9HZK - chains B and A; structure by X-ray diffraction, 2.07 A resolution.

Chain B:
Molecule: Circumsporozoite protein
Source organism: Plasmodium falciparum NF54
UniProtKB: P19597 (CSP_PLAFO); numbering as in UniProt (aligned over 310-384)
Chain sequence (91 residues; row label = number of the first residue in the row):
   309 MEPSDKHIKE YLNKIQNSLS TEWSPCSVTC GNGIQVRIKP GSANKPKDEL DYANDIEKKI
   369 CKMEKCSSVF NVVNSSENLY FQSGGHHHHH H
Unresolved in the structure: 309, 377-399
Disulfide bonds: Cys334-Cys369, Cys338-Cys374
Differences from the reference sequence: initiating methionine (309); expression tag (385-399)
Curated features (UniProtKB/Swiss-Prot):
  - lipidation: Cys374 (GPI-anchor amidated cysteine)
  - glycosylation: Thr337 (O-linked (Fuc) threonine)

Chain A:
Molecule: sdAb9
Source organism: Lama glama
Chain sequence (144 residues; each row starts with the number of its first residue):
     1 QVQLQESGGG LVQAGGSLRL SCAASGRTFS SYSMGWFRQV PGKEREFVAR ITSSGGNTDY
    61 ADSAKGRFTI SRDNAKNTVY LQMSTLKPED TAVYYCAADL WQYGRNSRAA DYDYWGQGTQ
   121 VTVSSAAAYP YDVPDYGSHH HHHH
Unresolved in the structure: 126-144
Disulfide bonds: Cys22-Cys96

Interface between chain B and chain A:
Residue-residue contacts (28; chain B residue first):
  Lys314(B) - Leu100(A)
  Lys317(B) - Asp99(A)  salt bridge
  Lys317(B) - Trp101(A)
  Lys317(B) - Asp111(A)  hydrogen bond (side chain-backbone)
  Lys317(B) - Asp113(A)  salt bridge
  Glu318(B) - Leu100(A)
  Leu320(B) - Trp101(A)
  Asn321(B) - Leu100(A)  hydrogen bond (side chain-backbone)
  Asn321(B) - Trp101(A)
  Asn321(B) - Gln102(A)  hydrogen bond (side chain-backbone)
  Asn321(B) - Tyr103(A)
  Gln324(B) - Trp101(A)  hydrogen bond
  Gln324(B) - Tyr103(A)
  Asp356(B) - Asn57(A)  hydrogen bond
  Asp356(B) - Tyr103(A)
  Asp356(B) - Gly104(A)  hydrogen bond (side chain-backbone)
  Glu357(B) - Arg105(A)
  Leu358(B) - Trp101(A)
  Leu358(B) - Gly104(A)
  Leu358(B) - Arg105(A)  hydrogen bond (backbone-backbone)
  Asp359(B) - Arg105(A)
  Asp359(B) - Asn106(A)
  Tyr360(B) - Trp101(A)  hydrophobic
  Tyr360(B) - Arg105(A)  hydrogen bond (backbone-backbone)
  Tyr360(B) - Asp111(A)
  Ala361(B) - Arg108(A)
  Ala361(B) - Asp111(A)
  Asn362(B) - Arg108(A)
Interface residues without a listed pair, chain B (16 interface residues in all): Asp313, Lys355, Ile364
Interface residues without a listed pair, chain A (15 interface residues in all): Thr52, Ser107, Tyr112
The authors on this interface:
  - specific contacts: Lys317(B)-Asp99(A) (salt bridge), Asp113(A)-Lys317(B) (salt bridge)
  - interface residues, chain A: Asn57(A), Trp101(A)

Summary:
16 residues of chain B face 15 of chain A across their interface, with 8 hydrogen bonds and 2 salt bridges.
Among the polar pairs are Lys317(B)-Asp99(A), Lys317(B)-Asp113(A) and Lys317(B)-Asp111(A). The authors report
salt bridges between Lys317(B) and Asp99(A) and Asp113(A) and Lys317(B). The paper reports interface residues
Asn57(A) and Trp101(A).
Chain B is Circumsporozoite protein (Plasmodium falciparum NF54) and chain A is sdAb9 (Lama glama); the
structure, sdAb9 in complex with PfCSP aTSR domain, was determined by X-ray diffraction, deposited together
with 9HZJ.
